Entry 6Y9Z (electron microscopy, 4.80 A resolution (low resolution: residue-level contacts below are approximate; hydrogen-bond / salt-bridge calls are withheld)); this record covers chains C and k of the 13 polymer chains in the assembly.

# Chain C (and k)
Protein: Gag-Pol polyprotein
From: Human immunodeficiency virus 1
Notes: EC 3.4.23.16, 2.7.7.49, 2.7.7.7, 3.1.26.13, 3.1.13.2, 2.7.7.-, 3.1.-.-; chain k of this document is another copy of the same molecule, construct and numbering; everything in this record applies to it too
Reference sequence: P0C6F2 (POL_HV1LW); residues 1-220 here correspond to UniProt positions 133-352 (UniProt number = residue number + 132)
Amino-acid sequence (220 residues; row label = number of the first residue in the row):
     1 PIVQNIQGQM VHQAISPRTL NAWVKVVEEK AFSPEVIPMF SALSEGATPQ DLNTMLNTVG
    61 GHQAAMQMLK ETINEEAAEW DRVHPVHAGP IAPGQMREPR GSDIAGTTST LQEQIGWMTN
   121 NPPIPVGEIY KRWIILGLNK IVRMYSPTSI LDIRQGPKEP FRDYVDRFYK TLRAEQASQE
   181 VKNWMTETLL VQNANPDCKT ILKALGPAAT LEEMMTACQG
Cystine bridges: Cys198-Cys218
Curated features (UniProtKB/Swiss-Prot):
  - region: Asn57 to Gln95 (Interaction with human PPIA/CYPA and NUP153)
  - site: Gly89, Pro90 (Cis/trans isomerization of proline peptide bond)

# Chain C / chain k interface
Pairs across the interface (10):
  Leu151(C) with Gln192(k)
  Arg154(C) with Arg154(k)
  Glu175(C) with Trp184(k)
  Ala177(C) with Trp184(k)
  Val181(C) with Trp184(k)
  Trp184(C) with Glu175(k); Val181(k); Trp184(k)
  Met185(C) with Trp184(k)
  Gln192(C) with Leu151(k)
Also at the interface, not in a pair above, chain C (10 interface residues in all): Ser149, Glu180
Also at the interface, not in a pair above, chain k (11 interface residues in all): Ser149, Ile150, Ala177, Glu180, Met185

# Overview
The interface between chain C and chain k involves 10 residues on one side and 11 on the other.
Chain C and chain k are both Gag-Pol polyprotein (Human immunodeficiency virus 1); the structure, Structure of
the native full-length HIV-1 capsid protein in complex with Cyclophilin A from helical assembly ..., was
determined by electron microscopy, deposited together with 6Y9V, 6Y9W, 6Y9X, 6Y9Y and 6ZDJ.
